Entry 5AN9 (electron microscopy, 3.30 A resolution); this record covers chains H and N of the 11 polymer chains in the assembly.

== Chain H ==
Molecule: Ubiquitin-60S ribosomal protein L40
Organism: Dictyostelium discoideum
UniProtKB: P14794 (RL40_DICDI); residues 1-52 here correspond to UniProt positions 77-128 (UniProt number = residue number + 76)
Amino-acid sequence (52 residues; row label = number of the first residue in the row):
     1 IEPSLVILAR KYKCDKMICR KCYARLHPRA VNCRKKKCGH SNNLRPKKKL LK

== Chain N ==
Molecule: 26S ribosomal RNA
Organism: Dictyostelium discoideum
Sequence (3741 nucleotides; each row starts with the number of its first residue):
     1 UCCGCCUCAC CUUUGUAAGA UUACCCGCUG AACUUAAGCA UAUCAGUAAG CGGAGGAAAA
    61 GAAACUAACU AGGAUUCCGU CAGUAACGGC GAGUGAAGAC GGAAUAGCCC AAGGUUCAAA
   121 CCUGGAUCUC UUCGAGGUUA GGUGAUGUGA CCUAUGGACU GAUGGAGCCC GCUGUUGUGA
   181 CUGCUAAUUC CGUUUGGAAU UUCGAGUCGU AGAAGGUGAU AACCCUGUUC GCAGUAUCAC
   241 AACAGUUGGA CUUUGCCAUU AGCUCCACGA GUAGGAAUGU CUGAAAUUGC AUUCUGAAUG
   301 GGUGAUAAGA UUCAUCCAAG GCUAAAUAUA UGUUAGGAGA UCGAUAGCAU ACAAGUACCG
   361 UGAGGGAAAG GUGAAAAGAA CUUUGAAAAA AGGUUUAAAA GUAUUUGACA CCGUUUAUGU
   421 GGAAGCGUUU ACUUGGACCC CGAUUAAUGA CGUCGGUUUA GCUCUAAUUC UUAGGUGGCC
   481 AAAGUAGAGU GUUACGUGCU GAUCAAAAGG UAACGGACAU UUGAUUCAUU GGUUAUCGAC
   541 GAGGAAGGUA CUCUAAAUCG GCCAGUUACU AACGGGUGAG AUCUGAUGUU UAUAAAAUGG
   601 GGGAUGAGGC UUAUCGGCUU GCUGGUGGCU CGCUCUCAAU AAUGGAUAUU GGGUUUCAUC
   661 AAGAGUGCAA AAUGGUGGCA AUUCACUAUU AGUGGUUAUU AAUUUUGUUU GCGUGGCUUG
   721 GCCUUGUCUA CAGGUUAUCU UCGGAUGGCU UGUAGCUUUG UUGAACGCGU GGGCUUAAUG
   781 UUGUGAUUCU AGUAGCGUUA CCAUAUCGUU AGAGUGGGUU CAAUAAAUGU CCCGUCUUGA
   841 AACACGGAUC AAGGAGGCCG UUUUGUGUGC GAGUGUAAGA GUAAUUAAAA CUCUGACGCG
   901 UAUUGAAAGA AAGAAUACUC CAAAAGAUCG UAACUACGGU UACCUUCUGU AAGGAGUGCC
   961 CGAAUCAUGA GAACUCUGUU UCGAAAGGAU UUGCGGUUGA GCACCUAGAA UGGGACCCGA
  1021 AAGGUUGUGA ACUAUGCCUG AGGAAGGCGA AGUCAGGGGA AACUCUGAUG GAGGCUUGUC
  1081 GCAAUGCUGA CGUGCAAAUC GCUUGUCUAA CUUGGGUAUA GGGGCGAAAG ACUAAUCGAA
  1141 CAACCUAGUA GCUGGUUCCU UCCGAAGUUU CCCUCAGGAU AGCUGGAGCA GUAUUCUAGU
  1201 UCCAUCUUGU AAAGACAAUG AUUAGCAGUU UCGGGGGCGU AAUGCUCUCA GCUGAUUCUC
  1261 AAACUCUGAA CGGGUGGGUA UCAUUUUAAU UCACUUAAUU GGAUUUUAAA AUUAAAUUGC
  1321 ACAUGUGCAA UGAAAAAUAG GAGCUCUUAG UGGGCCAUUU UUGGUAAGCA GAACUGGCGA
  1381 UGUGGGUUGA ACCAAAUAUU GGGAUAAGAC GUCUAACAUU CACUAAUAGA UACCACAAAA
  1441 GGUGUUAGUU CAUUAAGACA GCAGGACGGU GGCCAUGGAA GUCGGUAUCC GCUAAGGAGU
  1501 GUGUAACAAC UCACCUGCCA AAUGGACUAG CCCUGAAAAU GGAUGACGCU AGCAGUGGAU
  1561 GGUCGAUGCC CAAUCGUUAA AAGAAGUGAU AAUACUUUUA ACGUGUAGGA AGGCGUGAAG
  1621 GUAACGUAGA AGCUUGAAUG UGAAUUCGAG UGGAGUUGUC UUUAGUGCAG AUCUUGAUGG
  1681 UAGUAGCAAA UAUUCAAAAG AAUUUACUUU GAAGGCCGAA GUGGGGAAGG GUUCCAUAAC
  1741 AAUGGAAUUC ACUUAUGGGU GAGUCGAUCC UAAGGUUUGG GUUAACUCUC UCUAAUAAGG
  1801 UUACUAGGUC AUUGGAUCGA AAGUGAAGGU GGCUUUAACA CUAGUGACUU UAUAGGCCGA
  1861 AAGGGAAGCG GGUUAAAAUU CCUGCACCAU CGAAUGGGAU AUUAGGGUAA CCGAUCGUAA
  1921 UCCGGGACAU CAAUUGGCGG UCGAGGAAGA GUUAUCUUUU CUUGUUAACA UUGUCUUGGG
  1981 GUCCUCCGAA UCAGGUCAAC UGGAGACGAG GAUUCAUCGC ACAAUGGAAG AGCACAGUCC
  2041 UUUGGAUUGG GUCUCGCAUC CGCUAAAUGG UCCUUGAAAA CCGGAUUAUG GUAUUUAAUC
  2101 CUAUUUGGUG UUCGUACCAA UAACCACAUC AGGUCUCCAA GGUGAAUAGC CUCUGGUCAA
  2161 AUGUAUUAAU GUAGAUAAGG GAAGUCGGCA AAACCGAUCU GUAACUUCGG GAUAAGGAUU
  2221 GGCUCUAAAG GCUGGUGGAG UGGACAUAUU GGAGUUUGCU AUUUGUUUUU UACUUUUAGG
  2281 AUGGGCAACU GUUUUGAAGG UUUAAGAUGG GUGGUAAUUC UUUCCAAUGU GAGGGCUUGC
  2341 UCGUUCUGCU UUACGAUUAA CAGCUAAUUU AGAACUGUGA CGAUCACCGG GAAUCCAACU
  2401 GUUUAAUUAA AACAAAGCAU UGCGAUAAGC UUAAAAGCUU UUGACGCAAU GUGAUUUCUG
  2461 CCCAGUGCUC UGAAUGUCAA AGUGAAGAGA UUCAACCUAG CACGGGUAAA CGGCGGGAGU
  2521 AACUAUGACU CUCUUAAGGU AGCCAAAUGC CUCGUCAUCU AAUUAGUGAC GCGCAUGAAU
  2581 GGAUCAAUGA GAUUCCCACU GUCCCUAACU ACUAUACAGC GAAACCACUG CAAGGGGAAC
  2641 GGGCCUUGCA AAAACAGCGG GGAAAGAAGA CCCUGUUGAG CUUGACUCUA GUCUGAUAUU
  2701 GCAUAGUGAC CUAAAAGGUG UAGAAUAGGU GGGAGGGGCA ACCCGACGGU GAAAUACCAC
  2761 CCCUUUUGGC GUUACUUUGC UAACUUGGAA UAACAGUACC UCAUAAUUCA UUUUAUGAUG
  2821 GUUUUGGUGA AUAAGCGGAU CAACCACGGG UGAAAUCUGU GCAAAUUGGG CAACUGAUUU
  2881 GUAUAGCAAA GUAGUCCCUC UGGUCCCGUA UUAUGUCGAC CAAGAACAGU UUCAGGUGGG
  2941 GAGUUUGGCU GGGGCGGCAC AUUUGUUAAA AGAUAACGCA AGUGUCCAAA GGCAGGCUCA
  3001 GUGAGAACAG AAAUCUCACG UAGAGUAAAA GGGCAAAAGC CUGCUUGAUU CUGAUUUUCA
  3061 GUACUAAUCG GAACUGGGAA ACCAGGGCCU AUCGAUCCUU UAUGUGCUUA AAUCUUAACC
  3121 CUAGAGGUGU CAGAAAAGUU ACCACAGGGA UAACUGGCUU GUGGCAGCCA AGCGCUCAUA
  3181 GCGACGCUGC UUUUUGAUCC UUCGAUGUCG GCUCUUCUUA UCAUUGUGAA GCAGAAUUCA
  3241 CAAAGUGUUG GAUUGUUCAC CCACUAACAA GGAACGUGAG CUGGGUUUAG ACCGUCGUGA
  3301 GACAGGUUAG UUUUACCCUA CUGUUGUCAA UUGUUUGCGU AAUAGUAGCA UGAUUUAGUA
  3361 CGAGAGGAAC UGUCAUGCCG GAUCACUGGU CUGUAGGUUU AUUUGACAAA AUAGUGACCU
  3421 GCCGCUACCA UCCGUUGGAU AAUGGCUGAA CGCCUCUAAG UCAGAAUCCA UUCUAGAAAC
  3481 GCAAACCAAA UGCUUUAGAG UGUGAAUGUU GUAGGUAACA UUAGGUUGUU GGUGGGGGAC
  3541 CACUUUCAAC UUUAAACCAU AUGAUUAAUC GCUGUUACAC UGCAGUUUCC UUCCGGUUAU
  3601 UGUGGUGGGU GGCUAAAUUC UAAUUUAUAU CCUCGUUCCG CUCAACUCUU CGAUUGUAGA
  3661 CGACUAUCAA AUGAACUAGG UGCUGUAAGC UUCCGAGUAG CGUUCAGUUA CGAGGGGUUG
  3721 AGGCUUUUCC AUUAGUUCUU U
Disordered / not traced: 1-1220, 1271-1355, 1603-2391, 2701-2924, 3481-3741
Sequence notes: conflict C3119 (G in FR733594.)

== Interface between chain H and chain N ==
Residue-residue contacts (57):
  Tyr12(H) with G3445(N), phosphate contact
  Lys16(H) with G3445(N), salt bridge to the phosphate
  Ile18(H) with A3229(N), phosphate contact
  Arg20(H) with U3179(N), base contact; A3180(N), salt bridge to the phosphate
  Lys21(H) with C3168(N), salt bridge to the phosphate
  Tyr23(H) with G3181(N), hydrogen bond to the phosphate; G3228(N), hydrogen bond to the sugar; A3229(N), sugar contact; C3239(N), hydrogen bond to the sugar; A3240(N), sugar contact
  Ala24(H) with G3444(N), phosphate contact
  Arg25(H) with G3228(N), phosphate contact; A3229(N), salt bridge to the phosphate; G3444(N), hydrogen bond to the phosphate; G3445(N), salt bridge to the phosphate; C3456(N), base contact
  His27(H) with C3454(N), sugar contact; U3455(N), sugar contact
  Arg29(H) with C3453(N), hydrogen bond to the base; C3454(N), hydrogen bond to the sugar
  Val31(H) with U1443(N), base contact
  Asn32(H) with G1442(N), phosphate contact; U1443(N), hydrogen bond to the sugar
  Arg34(H) with U3455(N), hydrogen bond to the phosphate; C3456(N), salt bridge to the phosphate; U3457(N), salt bridge to the phosphate
  Lys35(H) with U3443(N), salt bridge to the phosphate; G3444(N), salt bridge to the phosphate
  Lys36(H) with U1427(N), salt bridge to the phosphate; C1533(N), phosphate contact; U1534(N), salt bridge to the phosphate
  Lys37(H) with U1534(N), hydrogen bond to the sugar; A3242(N), salt bridge to the phosphate; A3442(N), sugar contact
  Cys38(H) with U1534(N), sugar contact
  Gly39(H) with G1441(N), base contact; G1442(N), sugar contact; U1534(N), sugar contact
  His40(H) with G1442(N), sugar contact
  Ser41(H) with G1441(N), sugar contact; G1442(N), sugar contact
  Asn42(H) with U1443(N), phosphate contact
  Asn43(H) with U3179(N), base contact
  Arg45(H) with A3180(N), salt bridge to the phosphate; A3229(N), hydrogen bond to the phosphate; A3230(N), salt bridge to the phosphate
  Lys47(H) with A3229(N), salt bridge to the phosphate; A3230(N), phosphate contact
  Lys48(H) with A3180(N), hydrogen bond to the sugar; A3230(N), hydrogen bond to the phosphate; G3231(N), phosphate contact
  Leu51(H) with A3233(N), phosphate contact
  Lys52(H) with A3233(N), phosphate contact; G3362(N), sugar contact; A3363(N), base contact; G3364(N), base contact
Also at the interface, not in a pair above, chain H (31 interface residues in all): Cys22, Pro46, Lys49, Leu50
Also at the interface, not in a pair above, chain N (34 interface residues in all): A1426, G1444, C3232, C3241

== In short ==
31 residues of chain H face 34 of chain N across their interface, with 12 hydrogen bonds and 15 salt bridges.
Polar contacts include Arg29(H)-C3453(N), Tyr23(H)-G3228(N) and Tyr23(H)-C3239(N).
Here chain H is Ubiquitin-60S ribosomal protein L40 and chain N is 26S ribosomal RNA, both from Dictyostelium
discoideum. Entry 5AN9 (Mechanism of eIF6 release from the nascent 60S ribosomal subunit) was determined by
electron microscopy (same publication as 6QKL, 5ANB and 5ANC).
